PDB entry 7O4L | electron microscopy, 3.40 A resolution | chains 1 and 4 of the 17 polymer chains in the assembly

[Chain 1]
Molecule: General transcription and DNA repair factor IIH subunit TFB1
From: Saccharomyces cerevisiae (strain ATCC 204508 / S288c)
UniProtKB: P32776 (TFB1_YEAST); residue numbers follow UniProt; this construct covers 1-642
Sequence (645 residues; each row starts with the number of its first residue; numbers below 1 keep their minus sign (Gly-2 is residue -2)):
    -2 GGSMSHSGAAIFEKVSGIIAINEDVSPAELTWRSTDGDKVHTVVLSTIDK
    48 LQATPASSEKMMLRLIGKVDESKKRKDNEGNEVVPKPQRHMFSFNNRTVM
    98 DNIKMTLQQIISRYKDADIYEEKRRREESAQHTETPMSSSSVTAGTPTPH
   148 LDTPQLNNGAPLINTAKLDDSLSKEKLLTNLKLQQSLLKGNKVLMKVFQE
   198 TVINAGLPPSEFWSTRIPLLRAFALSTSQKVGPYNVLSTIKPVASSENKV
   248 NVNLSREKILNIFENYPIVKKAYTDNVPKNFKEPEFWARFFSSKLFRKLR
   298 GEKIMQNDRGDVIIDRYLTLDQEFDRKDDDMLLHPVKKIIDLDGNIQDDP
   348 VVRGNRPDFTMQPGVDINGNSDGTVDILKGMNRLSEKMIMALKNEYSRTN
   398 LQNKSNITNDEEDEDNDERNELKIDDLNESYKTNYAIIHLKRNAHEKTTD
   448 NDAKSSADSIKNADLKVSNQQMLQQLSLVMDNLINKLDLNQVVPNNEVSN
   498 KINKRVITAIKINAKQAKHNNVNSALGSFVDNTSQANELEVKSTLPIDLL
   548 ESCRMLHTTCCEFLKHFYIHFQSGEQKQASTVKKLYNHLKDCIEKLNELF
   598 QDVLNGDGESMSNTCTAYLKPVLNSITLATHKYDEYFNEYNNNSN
Disordered / not traced: -2 to 0, 67-82, 122-166, 241-244, 394-412, 447-462, 518-535, 640-642
Differences from the reference sequence: expression tag (-2 to 0)
Swiss-Prot annotation at these positions:
  - modified residue: Thr150 (Phosphothreonine)

[Chain 4]
Molecule: General transcription and DNA repair factor IIH subunit TFB4
From: Saccharomyces cerevisiae (strain ATCC 204508 / S288c)
UniProtKB: Q12004 (TFB4_YEAST); residue numbers follow UniProt; this construct covers 1-338
Sequence (341 residues; row label = number of the first residue in the row; numbers below 1 keep their minus sign (Ser-2 is residue -2)):
    -2 SNAMDAISDPTFKHARSRKQVTEESPSLLTVIIEIAPKLWTTFDEEGNEK
    48 GSIIKVLEALIVFLNAHLAFNSANKVAVIAAYSQGIKYLYPESTSALKAS
    98 ESENKTRSDLKIINSDMYRRFRNVDETLVEEIYKLFELEKKQIEQNSQRS
   148 TLAGAMSAGLTYVNRISKESVTTSLKSRLLVLTCGSGSSKDEIFQYIPIM
   198 NCIFSATKMKCPIDVVKIGGSKESTFLQQTTDATNGVYLHVESTEGLIQY
   248 LATAMFIDPSLRPIIVKPNHGSVDFRTSCYLTGRVVAVGFICSVCLCVLS
   298 IIPPGNKCPACDSQFDEHVIAKLKRKPVVPRLKAKKKVTKP
Disordered / not traced: -2 to 20, 93-105, 169-170, 329-338
Differences from the reference sequence: expression tag (-2 to 0)
Ion coordination: Zn2+: Cys289, Cys292, Cys305, Cys308
Swiss-Prot annotation at these positions:
  - zinc finger: Cys289 to Cys308 (C4-type)
  - modified residue: Met1 (N-acetylmethionine)

[How chain 1 and chain 4 interact]
Contacting residue pairs - 93 pairs, chain 1 then chain 4:
  Leu437(1) with Ala307(4)
  Lys438(1) with Tyr277(4), hydrogen bond (backbone-side chain); Pro306(4); Ala307(4), hydrogen bond (backbone-backbone); Asp309(4), salt bridge
  Asn440(1) with Tyr277(4), hydrogen bond
  Ala441(1) with Ile190(4), hydrophobic; Tyr277(4), hydrophobic
  His442(1) with Ile190(4); Tyr277(4), hydrogen bond (backbone-backbone); Leu278(4); Thr279(4), hydrogen bond (side chain-backbone); Gly280(4)
  Glu443(1) with Lys187(4); Asp188(4); Ile190(4); Gly280(4)
  Lys444(1) with Thr222(4); Gly280(4); Val282(4)
  Thr445(1) with Thr279(4); Gly280(4), hydrogen bond (backbone-backbone); Arg281(4)
  Lys463(1) with Lys35(4)
  Val464(1) with Thr38(4); Thr39(4)
  Gln468(1) with Glu42(4)
  Met469(1) with Thr38(4)
  Leu470(1) with Ile140(4), hydrophobic
  Gln472(1) with Thr38(4); Asp41(4), hydrogen bond; Lys47(4); Gly48(4); Ile50(4)
  Leu473(1) with Pro34(4), hydrophobic; Phe133(4); Glu136(4); Lys137(4)
  Val476(1) with Ile50(4), hydrophobic; Ile51(4), hydrophobic
  Met477(1) with Tyr130(4), hydrophobic; Phe133(4), hydrophobic; Glu134(4)
  Leu480(1) with Leu54(4), hydrophobic; Ile109(4); Ile129(4), hydrophobic; Tyr130(4), hydrophobic
  Ile481(1) with Tyr130(4)
  Leu484(1) with Ile109(4)
  Asp485(1) with Glu55(4)
  Leu486(1) with Glu55(4); Val59(4), hydrophobic; Met114(4), hydrophobic
  Gln488(1) with Lys52(4), hydrogen bond; Glu55(4)
  Val489(1) with Glu55(4); Val59(4), hydrophobic; Ile245(4)
  Pro491(1) with Gly243(4); Ile245(4)
  Ser496(1) with Gln246(4)
  Ile499(1) with Gly243(4); Gln246(4); Tyr247(4)
  Arg502(1) with Leu236(4); His237(4), hydrogen bond (side chain-backbone); Tyr247(4), hydrogen bond; His267(4)
  Val503(1) with Tyr247(4), hydrophobic
  Ala506(1) with Pro265(4); His267(4)
  Ile507(1) with Val263(4), hydrophobic; Pro265(4), hydrophobic
  Asn510(1) with Lys264(4); Pro265(4); Asn266(4), hydrogen bond (side chain-backbone); His267(4)
  His567(1) with Val325(4)
  Phe568(1) with Pro324(4), hydrophobic; Val325(4), hydrogen bond (backbone-backbone)
  Gly571(1) with Arg322(4), hydrogen bond (backbone-side chain); Val325(4)
  Glu572(1) with Val325(4)
  Gln573(1) with Val326(4); Arg328(4), hydrogen bond
  Ala576(1) with Val325(4); Val326(4); Pro327(4), hydrophobic
  Lys580(1) with Pro327(4)
  Tyr630(1) with Pro327(4)
  Tyr633(1) with Pro324(4)
  Phe634(1) with Val326(4), hydrophobic
  Asn638(1) with Arg328(4)
Other interface residues (no listed pair), chain 1 (52 interface residues in all): Ile435, His436, Arg439, Leu475, Asn479, Asn500, Ser570, Gln575, Tyr637
Other interface residues (no listed pair), chain 4 (65 interface residues in all): Ala56, Ile58, Leu107, Val126, Ser186, Glu242, Thr250, Ser275, Cys276, Val291, Cys292, Lys323

[In short]
The interface between chain 1 and chain 4 involves 52 residues on one side and 65 on the other; the contacts
include 14 hydrogen bonds and 1 salt bridge. Among the polar pairs are Lys438(1)-Asp309(4),
Lys438(1)-Tyr277(4) and Asn440(1)-Tyr277(4).
Here chain 1 is General transcription and DNA repair factor IIH subunit TFB1 and chain 4 is General
transcription and DNA repair factor IIH subunit TFB4, both from Saccharomyces cerevisiae (strain ATCC 204508 /
S288c). Entry 7O4L (Yeast TFIIH in the expanded state within the pre-initiation complex) was determined by
electron microscopy, deposited together with 7O4I, 7O4J, 7O4K, 7O72, 7O73 and 7O75.
